Entry 6D21 (X-ray diffraction, 2.00 A resolution); this record covers chain A.

# Chain A
Protein: FERM, RhoGEF and pleckstrin domain protein 2
From: Danio rerio
UniProtKB: E7FE33 (E7FE33_DANRE); residues 49-380 here = UniProt positions 49-380
Chain sequence (333 residues; numbered 48 to 380; the number before each row is that of its first residue):
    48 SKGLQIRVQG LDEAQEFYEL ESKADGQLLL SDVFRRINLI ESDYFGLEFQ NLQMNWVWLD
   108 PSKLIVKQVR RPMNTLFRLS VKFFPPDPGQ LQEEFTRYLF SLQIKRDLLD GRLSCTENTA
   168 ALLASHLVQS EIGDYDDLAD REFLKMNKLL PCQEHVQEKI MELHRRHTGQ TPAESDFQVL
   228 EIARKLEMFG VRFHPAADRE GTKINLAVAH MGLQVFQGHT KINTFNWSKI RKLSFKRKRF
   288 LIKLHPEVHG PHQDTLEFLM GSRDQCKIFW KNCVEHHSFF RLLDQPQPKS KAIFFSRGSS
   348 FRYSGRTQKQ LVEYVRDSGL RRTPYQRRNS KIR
Unresolved in the structure: 48, 295-297, 332-380
Differences from the reference sequence: expression tag (48)
From the paper describing this entry:
  - self-association interface (contacts with another copy of this molecule); pairs are residue here / residue on that copy: D223-R284 (salt bridge)

# Summary
From the paper: a self-association interface involving D223 and R284.
Chain A is FERM, RhoGEF and pleckstrin domain protein 2 (Danio rerio); the structure, Crystal structure of the
FERM domain of zebrafish FARP2, was determined by X-ray diffraction, deposited together with 6D2K and 6D2Q.
